1LTT - chains A and C of the 7 polymer chains in the assembly; structure by X-ray diffraction, 2.30 A resolution.

[Chain A]
Molecule: Heat-labile enterotoxin, subunit A
From: Escherichia coli
Reference sequence: P06717 (ELAP_ECOLI); residues 4-188 here correspond to UniProt positions 22-206 (UniProt number = residue number + 18)
Sequence (185 residues; row label = number of the first residue in the row):
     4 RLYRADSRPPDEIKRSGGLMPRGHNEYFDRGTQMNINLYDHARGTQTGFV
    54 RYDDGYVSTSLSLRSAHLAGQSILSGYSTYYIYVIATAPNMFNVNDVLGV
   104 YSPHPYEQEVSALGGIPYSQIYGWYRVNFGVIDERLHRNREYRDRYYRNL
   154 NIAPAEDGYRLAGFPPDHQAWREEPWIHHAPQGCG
UniProt features mapped onto this chain:
  - active site: Glu112

[Chain C]
Molecule: Heat-labile enterotoxin, subunit A
From: Escherichia coli
Reference sequence: P06717 (ELAP_ECOLI); residues 196-236 here correspond to UniProt positions 214-254 (UniProt number = residue number + 18)
Sequence (41 residues; numbered 196 to 236; the number before each row is that of its first residue):
   196 GDTCNEETQNLSTIYLREYQSKVKRQIFSDYQSEVDIYNRI

[Interface between chain A and chain C]
Disulfides between the chains: Cys187(A)-Cys199(C)
Contacting residue pairs (43; chain A residue first):
  Tyr30(A) - Tyr214(C)
  Tyr30(A) - Gln215(C)  hydrogen bond (backbone-side chain)
  Phe31(A) - Gln215(C)
  Phe31(A) - Val218(C)  hydrophobic
  Phe31(A) - Lys219(C)
  Phe31(A) - Ile222(C)  hydrophobic
  Arg33(A) - Arg212(C)
  Arg33(A) - Gln215(C)  hydrogen bond
  Arg33(A) - Lys219(C)
  Gln36(A) - Arg212(C)
  Met37(A) - Gln204(C)  hydrogen bond (backbone-side chain)
  Met37(A) - Leu211(C)  hydrophobic
  Asn38(A) - Gln204(C)  hydrogen bond
  Ile39(A) - Gln204(C)  hydrogen bond (backbone-side chain)
  Ile39(A) - Ser207(C)
  Ile39(A) - Thr208(C)
  Ala91(A) - Tyr214(C)
  Pro92(A) - Tyr210(C)  hydrogen bond (backbone-side chain)
  Asn93(A) - Tyr214(C)
  Phe95(A) - Tyr210(C)
  Leu116(A) - Ser207(C)
  Leu116(A) - Leu211(C)
  Gly117(A) - Leu211(C)
  Gln123(A) - Tyr214(C)  hydrogen bond
  Arg146(A) - Gln221(C)  hydrogen bond (side chain-backbone)
  Arg146(A) - Ile222(C)
  Arg146(A) - Asp225(C)  salt bridge
  Tyr149(A) - Lys217(C)
  Tyr149(A) - Gln221(C)
  Tyr150(A) - Tyr214(C)  hydrogen bond
  Tyr150(A) - Val218(C)
  Ala156(A) - Tyr210(C)
  Leu164(A) - Leu206(C)  hydrophobic
  Leu164(A) - Ser207(C)
  Gly166(A) - Thr203(C)
  Pro169(A) - Cys199(C)  hydrophobic
  Pro169(A) - Asn200(C)
  Pro184(A) - Glu202(C)
  Pro184(A) - Thr203(C)
  Gln185(A) - Thr198(C)
  Gln185(A) - Glu202(C)
  Gly186(A) - Cys199(C)
  Cys187(A) - Cys199(C)  disulfide
Interface residues without a listed pair, chain A (33 interface residues in all): Asn40, Pro120, Ser122, Asp160, Arg163, Phe167, Pro168, Trp174
Interface residues without a listed pair, chain C (21 interface residues in all): Gly196

[Overview]
The interface between chain A and chain C involves 33 residues on one side and 21 on the other, with 1
disulfide bond, 9 hydrogen bonds and 1 salt bridge. Polar contacts include Arg146(A)-Asp225(C),
Tyr30(A)-Gln215(C) and Arg33(A)-Gln215(C).
Here chain A is Heat-labile enterotoxin, subunit A and chain C is Heat-labile enterotoxin, subunit A, both
from Escherichia coli. Entry 1LTT (Lactose binding to heat-labile enterotoxin revealed by X-ray
crystallography) was determined by X-ray diffraction.
